Entry 7TK8 (electron microscopy, 4.70 A resolution (low resolution: residue-level contacts below are approximate; hydrogen-bond / salt-bridge calls are withheld)); this record covers chains G and H of the 27 polymer chains in the assembly.

# Chain G
Name: ATP synthase subunit gamma
Organism: Saccharomyces cerevisiae
UniProtKB: P38077 (ATPG_YEAST); residues 1-278 here correspond to UniProt positions 34-311 (UniProt number = residue number + 33)
Sequence (278 residues; numbered 1 to 278; the number before each row is that of its first residue):
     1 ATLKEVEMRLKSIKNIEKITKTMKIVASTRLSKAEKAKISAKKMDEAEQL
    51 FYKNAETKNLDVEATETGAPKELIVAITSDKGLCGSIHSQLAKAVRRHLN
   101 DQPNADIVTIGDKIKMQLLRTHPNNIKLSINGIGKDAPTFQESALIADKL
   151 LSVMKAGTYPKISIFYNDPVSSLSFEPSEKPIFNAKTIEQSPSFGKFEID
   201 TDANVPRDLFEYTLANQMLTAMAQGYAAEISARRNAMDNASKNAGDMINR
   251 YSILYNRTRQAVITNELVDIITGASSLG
Disordered / not traced: 60-70, 277-278

# Chain H
Name: ATP synthase subunit delta
Organism: Saccharomyces cerevisiae
UniProtKB: Q12165 (ATPD_YEAST); residues 1-138 here correspond to UniProt positions 23-160 (UniProt number = residue number + 22)
Sequence (138 residues; each row starts with the number of its first residue):
     1 AEAAAASSGLKLQFALPHETLYSGSEVTQVNLPAKSGRIGVLANHVPTVE
    51 QLLPGVVEVMEGSNSKKFFISGGFATVQPDSQLCVTAIEAFPLESFSQEN
   101 IKNLLAEAKKNVSSSDAREAAEAAIQVEVLENLQSVLK
Disordered / not traced: 1-10, 24-25, 91, 98, 116-117, 137-138

# Interface between chain G and chain H
Pairs across the interface (8):
  S40(G) - L16(H)
  G195(G) - P47(H)
  K196(G) - P47(H)
  F197(G) - P47(H)
  F197(G) - T48(H)
  E198(G) - P47(H)
  E198(G) - T48(H)
  E198(G) - V49(H)
Interface residues without a listed pair, chain G (7 interface residues in all): A37, A41
Interface residues without a listed pair, chain H (7 interface residues in all): P17, E19, V77

# Summary
Chain G and chain H each contribute 7 residues to their interface.
Here chain G is ATP synthase subunit gamma and chain H is ATP synthase subunit delta, both from Saccharomyces
cerevisiae. Entry 7TK8 (Yeast ATP synthase State 1catalytic(c) with 10 mM ATP backbone model) was determined
by electron microscopy, deposited together with 7TJS, 7TJT, 7TJU, 7TJV, 7TJW, 7TJX and 30 further entries.
